PDB entry 8W5V | electron microscopy, 3.40 A resolution | chains H and c of the 4 polymer chains in the assembly

Chain H:
Name: Heavy chain of Ab40
Organism: Mus musculus
Chain sequence (121 residues; row label = number of the first residue in the row):
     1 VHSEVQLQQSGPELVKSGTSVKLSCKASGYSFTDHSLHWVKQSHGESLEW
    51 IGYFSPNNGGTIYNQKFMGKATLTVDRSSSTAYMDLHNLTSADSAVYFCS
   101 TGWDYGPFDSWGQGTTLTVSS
Not modelled in the structure: 1-4, 118-121
Disulfide bonds: Cys25-Cys99

Chain c:
Name: Minor capsid protein A1
Organism: Escherichia phage Qbeta
UniProt: Q8LTE1 (A1_BPQBE); residues 0-132 here correspond to UniProt positions 1-133 (UniProt number = residue number + 1)
Chain sequence (133 residues; row label = number of the first residue in the row; numbering starts at 0):
     0 MAKLETVTLGKIGKDGKQTLVLNPRGVNPTNGVASLSQAGAVPALEKRVT
    50 VSVSQPSRNRKNYKVQVKIQNPTACTANGSCDPSVTRQAYADVTFSFTQY
   100 STDEERAFVRTELAALLASPLLIDAIDQLNPAY
Not modelled in the structure: 0, 56-59
Sequence notes: conflict Lys10 (Asn11 in Q8LTE1)

Chain H / chain c interface:
Residue-residue contacts (6):
  Trp103(H) - Asp14(c)  hydrogen bond
  Trp103(H) - Lys16(c)
  Trp103(H) - Gln17(c)
  Tyr105(H) - Thr18(c)
  Gly106(H) - Lys16(c)
  Asp109(H) - Lys16(c)  salt bridge
Also at the interface, not in a pair above, chain H (5 interface residues in all): Pro107

In short:
5 residues of chain H and 4 residues of chain c are in contact, with 1 hydrogen bond and 1 salt bridge. Polar
pairs include Asp109(H)-Lys16(c) and Trp103(H)-Asp14(c).
Chain H is Heavy chain of Ab40 (Mus musculus) and chain c is Minor capsid protein A1 (Escherichia phage
Qbeta); the structure, Cryo-EM structure of QbN10K-Ab40, was determined by electron microscopy, deposited
together with 8W5D, 8W5E, 8W5F, 8W5G, 8W5L, 8W5M and 8 further entries.
